3HI2 - chains A and B; structure by X-ray diffraction, 2.00 A resolution.

Chain A:
Molecule: HTH-type transcriptional regulator mqsA(ygiT)
From: Escherichia coli K-12
Notes: fragment: MqsA N-terminal domain
UniProtKB: Q46864 (YGIT_ECOLI); residues 1-76 here = UniProt positions 1-76
Sequence (76 residues; row label = number of the first residue in the row):
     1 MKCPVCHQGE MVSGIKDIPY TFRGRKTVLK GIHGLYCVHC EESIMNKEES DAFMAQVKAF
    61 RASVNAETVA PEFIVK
Disordered / not traced: 71-76
Residues lining bound ligands: Zn2+ (ZN): Cys3, Cys6, Cys37, Cys40
UniProt features mapped onto this chain:
  - binding site (Zn(2+)): Cys3, Cys6, Cys37, Cys40
  - mutagenesis: Arg61 (R61A/D: Decreases DNA-binding, decreases thermostability of MqsR-MqsA complex)
Reported in the primary citation:
  - Zn2+ coordination: Cys3, Cys6, Cys37, Cys40

Chain B:
Molecule: Motility quorum-sensing regulator mqsR
From: Escherichia coli K-12
UniProtKB: Q46865 (MQSR_ECOLI); residues 1-98 here = UniProt positions 1-98
Sequence (101 residues; row label = number of the first residue in the row; numbers below 1 keep their minus sign (Gly-2 is residue -2)):
    -2 GSHMEKRTPH TRLSQVKKLV NAGQVRTTRS ALLNADELGL DFDGMCNVII GLSESDFYKS
    58 MTTYSDHTIW QDVYRPRLVT GQVYLKITVI HDVLIVSFKE K
Disordered / not traced: -2 to 0, 98
Differences from the reference sequence: expression tag (-2 to 0)
UniProt features mapped onto this chain:
  - mutagenesis: Tyr55 (Y55A: No change in toxicity), Lys56 (K56A: Loss of toxicity), Met58 (M58A: No change in toxicity), Gln68 (Q68A: Loss of toxicity), Arg72 (R72A: No change in toxicity), Tyr81 (Y81A: Loss of toxicity), Lys96 (K96A: Loss of toxicity)
Reported in the primary citation:
  - mutagenesis - K56A, Q68A, Y81A, K96A: increased growth
  - mutagenesis - H7A, Y55A, M58A, H64A, R72A, H88A: unchanged growth

Interface between chain A and chain B:
Residue-residue contacts (39; chain A residue first):
  Lys2(A) with Ser62(B), hydrogen bond (side chain-backbone); Asp63(B), salt bridge
  Pro4(A) with Thr25(B); Gln68(B), hydrogen bond (backbone-side chain)
  Val5(A) with Glu97(B)
  His7(A) with Thr60(B); Ser62(B); Asp63(B); Gln68(B)
  Ile18(A) with Arg26(B)
  Glu41(A) with Arg26(B), hydrogen bond (backbone-side chain)
  Glu42(A) with Thr25(B); Arg26(B), hydrogen bond (side chain-backbone); Ser27(B), hydrogen bond
  Ser43(A) with Thr25(B); Arg26(B), hydrogen bond
  Ile44(A) with Arg23(B); Thr24(B); Thr25(B); Ile92(B), hydrophobic
  Met45(A) with Arg23(B); Thr24(B), hydrogen bond (backbone-backbone); Arg26(B); Leu29(B), hydrophobic; Phe39(B)
  Asn46(A) with Arg23(B); Phe39(B)
  Lys47(A) with Phe39(B); Asp40(B), salt bridge
  Ser50(A) with Thr24(B); Leu29(B); Phe39(B)
  Asp51(A) with Phe39(B)
  Phe53(A) with Arg26(B)
  Met54(A) with Leu29(B), hydrophobic; Leu30(B), hydrophobic; Asp33(B)
  Lys58(A) with Asp33(B), salt bridge
  Arg61(A) with Asp33(B), salt bridge
Interface residues without a listed pair, chain A (22 interface residues in all): Met1, Gln8, Tyr36, Val57
Interface residues without a listed pair, chain B (18 interface residues in all): Val22, Ile87
Interface features reported in the paper:
  - residue pairs: His7(A)-Asp63(B), His7(A)-Thr60(B), His7(A)-Ser62(B), His7(A)-Gln68(B), Glu41(A)-Arg26(B) (backbone contact), Ser43(A)-Arg26(B) (hydrogen bond), Lys47(A)-Asp40(B) (salt bridge), Arg61(A)-Asp33(B) (salt bridge)
  - interface residues, chain A: Lys2(A), Pro4(A), Val5(A), Ser43(A), Ile44(A), Met45(A), Ser50(A), Phe53(A), Met54(A)
  - interface residues, chain B: Val22(B), Thr24(B), Thr25(B), Arg26(B), Leu29(B), Phe39(B), Ile92(B)

Overview:
22 residues of chain A face 18 of chain B across their interface, with 7 hydrogen bonds and 4 salt bridges.
Among the polar pairs are Lys2(A)-Asp63(B), Lys47(A)-Asp40(B) and Lys58(A)-Asp33(B). The paper describes
contacts between His7(A) and Asp63(B), His7(A) and Thr60(B) and His7(A) and Ser62(B) among others; a backbone
contact between Glu41(A) and Arg26(B); a hydrogen bond between Ser43(A) and Arg26(B). From the paper: K56A,
Q68A and Y81A of chain B, among others, increase growth; interface residues Lys2(A), Pro4(A) and Val22(B)
among others; 10 substitutions were tested in all.
Chain A is HTH-type transcriptional regulator mqsA(ygiT) and chain B is Motility quorum-sensing regulator
mqsR, both from Escherichia coli K-12; the structure, Structure of the N-terminal domain of the E. coli
antitoxin MqsA (YgiT/b3021) in complex with the ..., was determined by X-ray diffraction, deposited together
with 3GA8 and 3GN5.
